4P6E - chain A; structure by X-ray diffraction, 1.80 A resolution.

# Chain A
Molecule: Cathepsin S
From: Homo sapiens
Notes: EC 3.4.22.27
Reference sequence: P25774 (CATS_HUMAN); residues -5 to 217 here correspond to UniProt positions 109-331 (UniProt number = residue number + 114)
Chain sequence (230 residues; row label = number of the first residue in the row; numbers below 1 keep their minus sign (Ser-5 is residue -5)):
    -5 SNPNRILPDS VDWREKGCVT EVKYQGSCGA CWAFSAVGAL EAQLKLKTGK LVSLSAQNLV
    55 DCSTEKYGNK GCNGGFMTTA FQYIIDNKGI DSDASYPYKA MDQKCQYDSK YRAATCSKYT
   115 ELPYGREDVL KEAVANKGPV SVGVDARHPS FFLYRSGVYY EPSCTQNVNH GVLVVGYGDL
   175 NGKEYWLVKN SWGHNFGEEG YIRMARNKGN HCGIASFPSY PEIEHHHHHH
Disordered / not traced: -5 to -1, 219-224
Differences from the reference sequence: expression tag (218-224)
Swiss-Prot annotation at these positions:
  - active site: Cys25, His164, Asn184
Disulfide bonds: Cys22-Cys66, Cys56-Cys99, Cys158-Cys206
Residues lining bound ligands: 2FC (N-[(8R)-8-(benzoylamino)-5,6,7,8-tetrahydronaphthalen-2-yl]-4-methylpiperazine-1-carboxamide): Cys25, Trp26, Gly62, Asn63, Lys64, Asn67, Gly68, Gly69, Phe70, Met71, Thr72, Glu115, Gly137, Val162, Asn163, His164, Gly165, Phe211
From the paper describing this entry:
  - binding site for 2FC: Gly68, Gly69, Phe70, Met71, Phe211
  - catalytic residues: Cys25 (citing earlier work)

# In short
Chain A binds compound 2FC. UniProt lists 3 active-site residues. From the paper: the catalytic residue Cys25;
a binding site for 2FC at Gly68, Gly69 and Phe70 among others.
Chain A is Cathepsin S (Homo sapiens); the structure, Crystal Structure of Human Cathepsin S Bound to a
Non-covalent Inhibitor, was determined by X-ray diffraction (same publication as 4P6G).
